PDB entry 4Z59 | X-ray diffraction, 2.30 A resolution | chains A and B

[Chain A]
Molecule: Antitoxin HipB
Organism: Escherichia coli
Reference sequence: P23873 (HIPB_ECOLI); residue numbers follow UniProt; this construct covers 4-74
Amino-acid sequence (71 residues; each row starts with the number of its first residue):
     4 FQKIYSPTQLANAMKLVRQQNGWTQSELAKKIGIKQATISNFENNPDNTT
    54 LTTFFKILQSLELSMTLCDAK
Swiss-Prot annotation at these positions:
  - DNA-binding region: Arg21 to Asn47 (H-T-H motif)

[Chain B]
Molecule: 20-nt DNA strand
Sequence (20 nucleotides; each row starts with the number of its first residue):
     1 TTATCCGCGATCGCGGATAA

[Chain A / chain B interface]
Pairs across the interface (13; chain A residue first):
  Arg21(A) with DT2(B), salt bridge to the phosphate
  Thr27(A) with DT1(B), phosphate contact; DT2(B), phosphate contact
  Gln28(A) with DT2(B), hydrogen bond to the phosphate; DA3(B), hydrogen bond to the phosphate
  Ser29(A) with DT2(B), base contact
  Gln39(A) with DT2(B), sugar contact; DA3(B), hydrogen bond to the base
  Ala40(A) with DT4(B), base contact
  Ser43(A) with DA3(B), hydrogen bond to the phosphate; DT4(B), base contact
  Asn44(A) with DT4(B), base contact
  Asn47(A) with DA3(B), hydrogen bond to the phosphate
Also at the interface, not in a pair above, chain A (11 interface residues in all): Lys18, Lys38
Also at the interface, not in a pair above, chain B (5 interface residues in all): DC5

[In short]
Chain A and chain B form an interface of 11 and 5 residues respectively, with 5 hydrogen bonds and 1 salt
bridge. Among the polar pairs are Gln39(A)-DA3(B), Gln28(A)-DT2(B) and Gln28(A)-DA3(B). Curated annotation
(UniProt) lists 2 mutagenesis sites on chain A.
Chain A is Antitoxin HipB (Escherichia coli) and chain B is a 20-nt DNA strand; the structure, HipB-O4 20mer
complex, was determined by X-ray diffraction.
